Entry 4LGR (X-ray diffraction, 1.65 A resolution); this record covers chains A and B.

[Chain A]
Protein: Ricin
From: Ricinus communis
Notes: EC 3.2.2.22
UniProt: P02879 (RICI_RICCO); residues 5-259 here correspond to UniProt positions 40-294 (UniProt number = residue number + 35)
Sequence (255 residues; each row starts with the number of its first residue):
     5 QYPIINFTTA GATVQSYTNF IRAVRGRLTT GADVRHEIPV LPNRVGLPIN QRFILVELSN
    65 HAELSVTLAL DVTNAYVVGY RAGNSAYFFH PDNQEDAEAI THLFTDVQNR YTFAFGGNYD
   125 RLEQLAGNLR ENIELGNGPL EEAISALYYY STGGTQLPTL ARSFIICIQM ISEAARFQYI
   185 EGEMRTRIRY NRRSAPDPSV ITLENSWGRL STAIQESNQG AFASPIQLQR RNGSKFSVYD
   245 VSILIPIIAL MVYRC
Disordered / not traced: 34-35
Metal / ion sites: Zn2+: Glu102, His106 (together with acetic acid)
What the authors report for this chain:
  - catalytic residues: Tyr80, Tyr123, Glu177, Arg180, Trp211 (citing earlier work)

[Chain B]
Protein: Camelid nanobody (VHH3)
From: Vicugna pacos
Notes: antibody fragment or engineered binder
Sequence (122 residues; numbered 2 to 123; the number before each row is that of its first residue):
     2 VQLVESGGGL VQPGGSLRLH CAASGSIASI YRTCWYRQGT GKQRELVAAI TSGGNTYYAD
    62 SVKGRFTISR DNAKNTIDLQ MNSLKPEDTA VYYCNADEAG IGGFNDYWGQ GTQVTVSSAH
   122 HS
Disulfide bonds: Cys22-Cys95
Metal / ion sites: Zn2+ site 1: His21, Asp79 (together with acetic acid); Zn2+ site 2 near His121 (its only coordinating residue here)
What the authors report for this chain:
  - contacts within the chain: Cys22-Cys95

[Interface between chain A and chain B]
Residue-residue contacts (38):
  Asn88(A) - Asn56(B)  hydrogen bond
  Ser89(A) - Asn56(B)
  Tyr91(A) - Tyr32(B)  hydrogen bond
  Tyr115(A) - Tyr32(B)
  Tyr115(A) - Ser53(B)
  Tyr115(A) - Gly54(B)
  Tyr115(A) - Ile102(B)  hydrophobic
  Phe117(A) - Gly101(B)
  Phe117(A) - Ile102(B)  hydrophobic
  Ala118(A) - Gly101(B)  hydrogen bond (backbone-backbone)
  Ala118(A) - Phe105(B)
  Phe119(A) - Gly101(B)
  Phe119(A) - Phe105(B)  hydrophobic
  Arg125(A) - Phe105(B)
  Leu129(A) - Phe105(B)  hydrophobic
  Tyr153(A) - Tyr58(B)  hydrophobic
  Tyr154(A) - Tyr32(B)  hydrogen bond (backbone-side chain)
  Tyr154(A) - Ala100(B)  hydrogen bond (side chain-backbone)
  Tyr154(A) - Ile102(B)
  Ser155(A) - Tyr32(B)
  Ser155(A) - Thr52(B)
  Ser155(A) - Asn56(B)  hydrogen bond (backbone-side chain)
  Thr156(A) - Ala50(B)
  Thr156(A) - Thr52(B)
  Thr156(A) - Asn56(B)
  Thr156(A) - Thr57(B)
  Thr156(A) - Tyr58(B)  hydrogen bond (backbone-backbone)
  Gly157(A) - Arg33(B)  hydrogen bond (backbone-side chain)
  Gly157(A) - Ala50(B)
  Gly157(A) - Thr52(B)
  Gly158(A) - Leu47(B)
  Gly158(A) - Tyr58(B)
  Thr159(A) - Arg33(B)
  Gln160(A) - Arg33(B)
  Gln160(A) - Tyr37(B)  hydrogen bond
  Leu161(A) - Ala100(B)
  Leu161(A) - Gly101(B)
  Leu161(A) - Phe105(B)  hydrophobic
Other interface residues (no listed pair), chain A (20 interface residues in all): Asn113, Thr116
Other interface residues (no listed pair), chain B (18 interface residues in all): Cys35, Gly103, Gly104
Interface features reported in the paper:
  - residue pairs: Tyr115(A)-Ser53(B), Tyr32(B)-Tyr154(A) (hydrogen bond), Ala100(B)-Tyr154(A) (hydrogen bond)
  - epitope / paratope residues, chain A: Tyr115(A), Tyr154(A), Ser155(A), Thr156(A), Gly157(A)
  - epitope / paratope residues, chain B: Tyr32(B), Arg33(B), Ser53(B), Asn56(B), Tyr58(B), Ala100(B)

[Overview]
20 residues of chain A face 18 of chain B across their interface; the contacts include 9 hydrogen bonds. Among
the polar pairs are Asn88(A)-Asn56(B), Tyr91(A)-Tyr32(B) and Tyr154(A)-Tyr32(B). The paper describes a contact
between Tyr115(A) and Ser53(B); hydrogen bonds between Tyr32(B) and Tyr154(A) and Ala100(B) and Tyr154(A). The
paper reports catalytic residues Tyr80(A), Tyr123(A) and Glu177(A) among others; epitope/paratope residues
Tyr115(A), Tyr154(A) and Tyr32(B) among others.
Here chain A is Ricin (Ricinus communis) and chain B is Camelid nanobody (VHH3) (Vicugna pacos). Entry 4LGR
(Ricin A chain bound to camelid nanobody (VHH3)) was determined by X-ray diffraction, deposited together with
4LGS and 4LHQ.
